7O0V - chains C and M of the 86 polymer chains in the assembly; structure by electron microscopy, 2.50 A resolution.

== Chain C ==
Name: MULTIHEME_CYTC domain-containing protein
From: Gemmatimonas phototrophica
UniProtKB: A0A143BHR6 (A0A143BHR6_9BACT); numbering as in UniProt (aligned over 1-354)
Sequence (354 residues; each row starts with the number of its first residue):
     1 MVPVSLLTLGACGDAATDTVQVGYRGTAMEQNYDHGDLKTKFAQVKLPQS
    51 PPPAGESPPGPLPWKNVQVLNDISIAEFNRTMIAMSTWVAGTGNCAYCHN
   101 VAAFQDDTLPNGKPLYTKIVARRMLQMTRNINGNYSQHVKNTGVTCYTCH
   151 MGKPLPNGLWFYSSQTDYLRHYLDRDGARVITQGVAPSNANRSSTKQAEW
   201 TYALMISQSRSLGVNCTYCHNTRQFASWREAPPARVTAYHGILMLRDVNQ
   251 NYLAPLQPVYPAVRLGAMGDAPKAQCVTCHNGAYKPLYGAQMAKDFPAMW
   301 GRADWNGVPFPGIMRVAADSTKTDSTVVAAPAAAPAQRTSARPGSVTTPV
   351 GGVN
Unresolved in the structure: 1-14, 314-354
Covalently attached groups: heme c (HEC) linked to C95, C98, C146, C149, C216, C219, C276, C279; alpha-D-mannopyranose (MAN) linked to T108
Bound ions: heme c Fe (4 sites), coordinated by M82, H99, M124, H138, H150, M205, H220, H280
Small-molecule neighbours:
  - heme c (HEC), molecule 1: W64, K65, N66, V67, Q68, V69, L70, F78, M82, I83, M85, S86, V89, A90, N94, H99, F104, Q105, K118, A121, R122, L125
  - heme c (HEC), molecule 2: M85, V89, Y97, Y116, T117, V120, A121, M124, L125, M127, T128, I131, V144, T145, H150, P154, L155, P156, L159, L253, Y260, R264, P272, A274, T278, M299
  - heme c (HEC), molecule 3: I131, H138, V139, K140, T142, G143, V144, Y172, Q208, L212, Y218, A234, T237, A238, G241, I242, M244, L245, Q275, H280, Y284, K285, P286
  - heme c (HEC), molecule 4: H171, A178, R179, V180, I181, T201, Y202, M205, I206, Q208, S209, L212, V214, N215, H220, F225, A226, R235, A238, Y239, I242
  - alpha-D-mannopyranose / alpha-L-rhamnopyranose / V75: D106, L109, P110, N111, G112

== Chain M ==
Name: RC-M
From: Gemmatimonas phototrophica
Sequence (367 residues; numbered 1 to 367; the number before each row is that of its first residue):
     1 MLEYQNLFTRVQVRTVPEPGIPIDESTGTRYGTGTFSYLAGKFGDAQIGP
    51 IYLGWAGVLSLIFGFIAIEIIGLNMWASVGWDPVEFIRQLPWLALEPPPP
   101 QYGLRVPPLNQGGWYLMAGFFLTVSIILWWIRIYRRARALQMGSHLPWAF
   151 ASAIFLYSTFFFQPLLVGSWSEMVPFGIFPHLDWTSAFSIRYGNLYYNPF
   201 HALSIAFLYGSAVLFAMHGATILAVARMGGEREIEQITDRGTAAERSMLF
   251 WRWCMGFNATMESIHRWAWWFAVLTTFTGGIGILLTGTVVDNWYLWGVKH
   301 GLVAPYPAQNQLTPEQQDLLRGRYQGTAPDSFPSYVVPQNATMPDTAAAP
   351 IVTDSITTDSTKTGGTQ
Unresolved in the structure: 1-8, 22-35, 338-367
Covalently attached groups: alpha-D-mannopyranose (MAN) linked to S331
Bound ions: Fe ion: H218, E233, H265 (shared with 2 residues of chain L)
Small-molecule neighbours:
  - 0V9 ((19R,22S)-25-amino-22-hydroxy-22-oxido-16-oxo-17,21,23-trioxa-22lambda~5~-phosphapentacosan-19-yl (9Z)-hexadec-9-enoate), molecule 1: L104, F120, V124, I127, F155, F161, F162, L165, L166, G168, L284
  - 0V9, molecule 2: F200, F277, I281, L285, V289
  - bacteriochlorophyll a (BCL), molecule 1: I68, I71, L122, I126, F150, A153, I154, L156, Y157, F160, F176, W184, T185, S186, F188, S189, N194, L195, Y196, H201, S204, I205, L208, Y209, T275, T276, G279, G280, G282, I283
  - bacteriochlorophyll a (BCL), molecule 2: I68, Y157, F160, V174, I178, H181, L182, W184, T185
  - bacteriochlorophyll a (BCL), molecule 3: T185, Y196, Y209
  - bacteriochlorophyll a (BCL), molecule 4: Y196, A202, I205, A206, Y209, G210, V213, F271
  - bacteriopheophytin a (BPH), molecule 1: V58, S60, L61, I62, G64, F65, S125, I126, W129, I133, L146, A149, F150, A153, A272, V273, T276
  - bacteriopheophytin a (BPH), molecule 2: Y209, A212, V213, A216, M217, W251, C254, M255
  - tetramyristoyl-cardiolipin (CD4; (2R,5R,11R,14R)-5,8,11-trihydroxy-5,11-dioxido-17-oxo-2,14-bis(tetradecanoyloxy)-4,6,10,12,16-pentaoxa-5,11-diphosphatriacont-1-yl tetradecanoate), molecule 1: W55, F63, F120, V124, I127, L128, W130, I131, Y134, R135
  - tetramyristoyl-cardiolipin (CD4), molecule 2: R138, M142, G143, S144, H145, W148, A151, S152, F155, R266, W269, W270, V273, F277
  - tetramyristoyl-cardiolipin (CD4), molecule 3: R252, M255, G256, F257, W267, F271
  - spirilloxanthin (CRT): I68, E69, I71, G72, L73, M75, W76, F86, Y115, L116, G119, F120, T123, Y157, F160, F161, W170, M173, V174, P175, F176, G177, I178, H181
  - alpha-D-mannopyranose / alpha-L-rhamnopyranose / V75: T327, A328, P329, D330, P333, Y335
  - menaquinone 8 (MQ8), molecule 1: P83, V84, I87
  - menaquinone 8 (MQ8), molecule 2: V213, L214, M217, H218, T221, A244, S247, M248, W251, M255, F257, N258, A259, T260, M261, I264, W267, F271
  - phosphatidylglycerol (PGW; (1R)-2-{[(S)-{[(2S)-2,3-dihydroxypropyl]oxy}(hydroxy)phosphoryl]oxy}-1-[(hexadecanoyloxy)methyl]ethyl (9Z)-octadec-9-enoate): P199, L203, A206, W296, H300, G301, L302

== Interface between chain C and chain M ==
Pairs across the interface (121):
  G23(C) - Q309(M)
  Y24(C) - Y306(M)  hydrophobic
  Y24(C) - P307(M)  hydrophobic
  Y24(C) - Q309(M)
  T27(C) - Y306(M)
  Y162(C) - F332(M)  hydrophobic
  Y162(C) - P333(M)  hydrogen bond (side chain-backbone)
  Y162(C) - Y335(M)
  S163(C) - F332(M)
  Q165(C) - A328(M)
  Q165(C) - P329(M)
  Q165(C) - D330(M)
  R170(C) - P329(M)
  R170(C) - S331(M)  hydrogen bond (side chain-backbone)
  R170(C) - F332(M)
  R170(C) - P333(M)
  L173(C) - Y335(M)
  D174(C) - P329(M)
  D174(C) - P333(M)
  D174(C) - Y335(M)
  R175(C) - Q325(M)
  R175(C) - G326(M)
  R175(C) - T327(M)
  R175(C) - A328(M)
  R175(C) - P329(M)
  D176(C) - R323(M)  salt bridge
  G177(C) - R323(M)
  G177(C) - Q325(M)
  A178(C) - R323(M)  hydrogen bond (backbone-backbone)
  R179(C) - L320(M)  hydrogen bond (side chain-backbone)
  R179(C) - R321(M)
  R179(C) - G322(M)
  R179(C) - R323(M)  hydrogen bond (backbone-backbone)
  R179(C) - Y324(M)
  R179(C) - Q325(M)  hydrogen bond (backbone-backbone)
  V180(C) - R191(M)
  V180(C) - Q325(M)
  I181(C) - I190(M)
  I181(C) - N292(M)
  I181(C) - Y324(M)  hydrogen bond (backbone-side chain)
  T182(C) - R191(M)
  T182(C) - D291(M)  hydrogen bond
  T182(C) - N292(M)  hydrogen bond (backbone-side chain)
  T182(C) - L295(M)
  T182(C) - Y324(M)
  Q183(C) - L295(M)
  Q183(C) - Y324(M)
  G184(C) - N292(M)
  G184(C) - L295(M)
  V185(C) - V290(M)
  V185(C) - D291(M)  hydrogen bond (backbone-backbone)
  V185(C) - N292(M)  hydrogen bond (backbone-backbone)
  V185(C) - L295(M)
  V185(C) - W296(M)
  A186(C) - V289(M)
  A186(C) - D291(M)
  P187(C) - G287(M)
  P187(C) - T288(M)
  P187(C) - V289(M)
  P187(C) - D291(M)
  A190(C) - Y324(M)
  N191(C) - R191(M)
  N191(C) - Y324(M)
  R192(C) - V167(M)  hydrogen bond (side chain-backbone)
  S193(C) - R191(M)  hydrogen bond (backbone-side chain)
  S193(C) - Y324(M)
  S194(C) - P100(M)
  S194(C) - S171(M)
  S194(C) - E172(M)  hydrogen bond
  T195(C) - E172(M)  hydrogen bond
  T195(C) - W184(M)
  T195(C) - A187(M)
  T195(C) - F188(M)
  K196(C) - E96(M)  salt bridge
  K196(C) - P97(M)  hydrogen bond (side chain-backbone)
  K196(C) - P98(M)  hydrogen bond (side chain-backbone)
  K196(C) - S171(M)
  Q197(C) - Q325(M)  hydrogen bond (backbone-side chain)
  Q197(C) - G326(M)  hydrogen bond (side chain-backbone)
  A198(C) - A187(M)
  E199(C) - D183(M)
  E199(C) - W184(M)
  E199(C) - A187(M)
  W200(C) - Q325(M)
  T201(C) - Q325(M)  hydrogen bond
  Y202(C) - S186(M)
  Y202(C) - I190(M)  hydrophobic
  N221(C) - Y306(M)
  R223(C) - N194(M)  hydrogen bond (backbone-side chain)
  R223(C) - Y294(M)
  R223(C) - V303(M)
  R223(C) - A304(M)  hydrogen bond (side chain-backbone)
  R223(C) - Y306(M)
  Q224(C) - G193(M)
  Q224(C) - N292(M)  hydrogen bond
  Q224(C) - Y294(M)
  W228(C) - N310(M)
  W228(C) - L312(M)  hydrophobic
  W228(C) - L320(M)
  R229(C) - A308(M)
  R229(C) - Q309(M)  hydrogen bond (backbone-backbone)
  R229(C) - N310(M)  hydrogen bond (backbone-backbone)
  E230(C) - Y294(M)  hydrogen bond
  E230(C) - Q309(M)
  A231(C) - Q309(M)
  A231(C) - N310(M)
  P233(C) - Q309(M)
  P233(C) - N310(M)
  V236(C) - N310(M)
  V236(C) - Q316(M)
  V236(C) - L320(M)  hydrophobic
  Y239(C) - L319(M)
  Y239(C) - L320(M)  hydrophobic
  Y239(C) - R321(M)
  H240(C) - L319(M)
  Q250(C) - Y335(M)  hydrogen bond
  A254(C) - Y335(M)  hydrophobic
  P255(C) - Y335(M)
  P255(C) - V337(M)  hydrophobic
  Q257(C) - S334(M)  hydrogen bond
  M268(C) - F332(M)  hydrophobic
Also at the interface, not in a pair above, chain C (56 interface residues in all): V22, T166, T222, F225, P232
Also at the interface, not in a pair above, chain M (56 interface residues in all): P99, Y192, Y197, K299

== Summary ==
Chain C and chain M each contribute 56 residues to their interface, with 28 hydrogen bonds and 2 salt bridges.
Polar pairs include D176(C)-R323(M), K196(C)-E96(M) and Y162(C)-P333(M). Bound to chain C:
alpha-D-mannopyranose / alpha-L-rhamnopyranose / V75.
Here chain C is MULTIHEME_CYTC domain-containing protein and chain M is RC-M, both from Gemmatimonas
phototrophica. Entry 7O0V (Cryo-EM structure (model_2a) of the RC-dLH complex from Gemmatimonas phototrophica
at 2.5 A) was determined by electron microscopy together with 7O0U, 7O0W and 7O0X from the same study.
